Entry 5VJ6 (electron microscopy, 11.50 A resolution (very low resolution: no residue pairs are listed; an interface is given only as per-side residue counts)); this record covers chains B and E of the 14 polymer chains in the assembly.

== Chain B ==
Protein: Envelope glycoprotein gp160
From: Human immunodeficiency virus 1
Reference sequence: Q2N0S6 (Q2N0S6_9HIV1); residues 512-664 here correspond to UniProt positions 509-661 (UniProt number = residue number - 3)
Amino-acid sequence (153 residues; row label = number of the first residue in the row):
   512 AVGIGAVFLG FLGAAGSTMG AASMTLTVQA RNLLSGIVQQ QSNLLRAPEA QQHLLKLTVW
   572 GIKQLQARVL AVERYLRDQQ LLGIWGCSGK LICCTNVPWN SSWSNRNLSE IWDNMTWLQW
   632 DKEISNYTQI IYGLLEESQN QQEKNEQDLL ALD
Unresolved in the structure: 512-517, 548-568
Differences from the reference sequence: engineered mutation Pro559 (Ile556 in Q2N0S6), Cys605 (Thr602 in Q2N0S6)
Disulfides: Cys598-Cys604

== Chain E ==
Protein: Envelope glycoprotein gp160
From: Human immunodeficiency virus 1
Reference sequence: Q2N0S6 (Q2N0S6_9HIV1); the construct lacks a stretch of the UniProt sequence and is renumbered around it, so the offset changes along the chain: 31-141 = UniProt 30-140; 150-185 = UniProt 141-176; 187-309 = UniProt 186-308; 312-321 = UniProt 309-318; 2 more segments
Amino-acid sequence (481 residues; row label = number of the first residue in the row; note: 12 numbers in that range are skipped by the numbering (no residue carries them; nothing is unmodelled there); a row labelled like 185A-185I holds insertion residues (185A, then the next letters in order)):
    31 AENLWVTVYY GVPVWKDAET TLFCASDAKA YETEKHNVWA THACVPTDPN PQEIHLENVT
    91 EEFNMWKNNM VEQMHTDIIS LWDQSLKPCV KLTPLCVTLQ CTNVTNNITD D
   150 MRGELKNCSF NMTTELRDKK QKVYSLFYRL DVVQIN
185A-185I ENQGNRSNN
   187 SNKEYRLINC NTSAITQACP KVSFEPIPIH YCAPAGFAIL KCKDKKFNGT GPCPSVSTVQ
   247 CTHGIKPVVS TQLLLNGSLA EEEVMIRSEN ITNNAKNILV QFNTPVQINC TRPNNNTRKS
   307 IRI
   312 GPGQAFYATG
  321A D
   322 IIGDIRQAHC NVSKATWNET LGKVVKQLRK HFGNNTIIRF ANSSGGDLEV TTHSFNCGGE
   382 FFYCNTSGLF NSTWISN
   400 TSVQGSNSTG SNDSITLPCR IKQIINMWQR IGQAMYAPPI QGVIRCVSNI TGLILTRDGG
   460 STNSTTETFR PGGGDMRDNW RSELYKYKVV KIEPLGVAPT RCKRRVVGRR RRRR
Unresolved in the structure: 31-32, 150-151, 185A-185I, 400-410, 506-513
Differences from the reference sequence: engineered mutation Asn332 (Thr330 in Q2N0S6), Cys501 (Ala498 in Q2N0S6); expression tag (509-513)
Disulfides: Cys54-Cys74, Cys119-Cys205, Cys126-Cys196, Cys131-Cys157, Cys218-Cys247, Cys228-Cys239, Cys296-Cys331, Cys378-Cys445, Cys385-Cys418

== Interface between chain B and chain E ==
At this resolution (12 A) residue pairs are not listed: 62 residues of chain B and 55 of chain E lie at the interface.

== Overview ==
Chain B and chain E form an interface of 62 and 55 residues respectively.
Here chain B is Envelope glycoprotein gp160 and chain E is Envelope glycoprotein gp160, both from Human
immunodeficiency virus 1. Entry 5VJ6 (BG505 SOSIP.664 in complex with broadly neutralizing antibodies PG9 and
8ANC195) was determined by electron microscopy together with 5VVF and 5VIY from the same study.
